PDB entry 7V53 | X-ray diffraction, 2.10 A resolution | chain A

Chain A:
Molecule: Phospholipase D
From: Pseudomonas aeruginosa (strain ATCC 15692 / DSM 22644 / CIP 104116 / JCM 14847 / LMG 12228 / 1C / PRS 101 / PAO1)
UniProt: Q9HYC2 (Q9HYC2_PSEAE); residues 1-1099 here = UniProt positions 1-1099
Chain sequence (1099 residues; numbered 1 to 1099; the number before each row is that of its first residue):
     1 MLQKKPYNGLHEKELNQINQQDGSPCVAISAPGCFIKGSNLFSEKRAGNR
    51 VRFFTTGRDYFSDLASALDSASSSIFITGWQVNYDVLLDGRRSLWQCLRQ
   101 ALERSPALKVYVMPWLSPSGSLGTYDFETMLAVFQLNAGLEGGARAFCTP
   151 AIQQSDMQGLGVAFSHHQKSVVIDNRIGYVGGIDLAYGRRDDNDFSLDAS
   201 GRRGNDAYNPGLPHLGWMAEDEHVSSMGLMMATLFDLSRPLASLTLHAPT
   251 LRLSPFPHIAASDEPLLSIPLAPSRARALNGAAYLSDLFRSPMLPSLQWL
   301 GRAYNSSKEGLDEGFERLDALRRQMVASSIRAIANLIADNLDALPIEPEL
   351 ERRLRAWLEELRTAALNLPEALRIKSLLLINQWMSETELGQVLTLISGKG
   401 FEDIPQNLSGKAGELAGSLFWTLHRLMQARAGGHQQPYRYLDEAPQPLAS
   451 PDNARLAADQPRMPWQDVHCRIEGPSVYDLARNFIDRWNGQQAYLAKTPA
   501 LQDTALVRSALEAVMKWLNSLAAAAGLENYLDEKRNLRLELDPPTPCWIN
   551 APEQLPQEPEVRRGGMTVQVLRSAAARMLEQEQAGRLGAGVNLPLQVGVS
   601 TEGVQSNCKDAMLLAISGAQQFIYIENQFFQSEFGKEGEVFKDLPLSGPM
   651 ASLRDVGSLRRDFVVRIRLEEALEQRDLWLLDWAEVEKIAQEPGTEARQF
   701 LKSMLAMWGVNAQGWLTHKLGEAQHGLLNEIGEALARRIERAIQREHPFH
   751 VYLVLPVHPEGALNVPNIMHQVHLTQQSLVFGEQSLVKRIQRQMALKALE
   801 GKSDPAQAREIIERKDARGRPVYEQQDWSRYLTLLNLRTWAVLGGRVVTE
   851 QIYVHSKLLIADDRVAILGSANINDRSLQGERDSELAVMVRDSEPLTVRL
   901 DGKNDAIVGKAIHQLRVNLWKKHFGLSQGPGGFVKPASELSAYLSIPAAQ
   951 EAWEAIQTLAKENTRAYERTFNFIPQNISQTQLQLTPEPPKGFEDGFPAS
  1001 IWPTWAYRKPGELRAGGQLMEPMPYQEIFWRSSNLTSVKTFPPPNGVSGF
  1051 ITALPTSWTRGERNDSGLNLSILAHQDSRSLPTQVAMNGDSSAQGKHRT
Not modelled in the structure: 1-23, 239-327, 343-345, 397-416, 984-992, 1075-1099
Disulfides: Cys26-Cys34
From the paper describing this entry:
  - contacts within the chain: Asp184-His855 (water-mediated contact), Ser418-Val507, Thr422-Leu511, Leu426-Met515, Asp467-His855 (hydrogen bond), His167-His855 (water-mediated contact), Lys169-His855 (water-mediated contact), Ser870-Glu885 (hydrogen bond), Arg876-Ile1072 (hydrogen bond), His167-Glu885 (hydrogen bond)
  - mutagenesis - S1071A, I1072A, L1073A: decreased catalytic activity
  - catalytic residues: His167, Lys169, His855, Lys857

Overview:
From the paper: catalytic residues His167, Lys169 and His855 among others; S1071A, I1072A and L1073A reduce
catalytic activity.
Chain A is Phospholipase D (Pseudomonas aeruginosa (strain ATCC 15692 / DSM 22644 / CIP 104116 / JCM 14847 /
LMG 12228 / 1C / PRS 101 / PAO1)); the structure, Crystal structure of full-length phospholipase D from
Pseudomonas aeruginosa PAO1, was determined by X-ray diffraction, deposited together with 7WDK and 7V55.
